PDB entry 3AT6 | X-ray diffraction, 2.35 A resolution | chains A and B

Chain A:
Protein: AlphaA-globin
From: Podocnemis unifilis
Reference sequence: E5RWQ0 (E5RWQ0_9SAUR); residues 1-141 here correspond to UniProt positions 2-142 (UniProt number = residue number + 1)
Amino-acid sequence (141 residues; numbered 1 to 141; the number before each row is that of its first residue):
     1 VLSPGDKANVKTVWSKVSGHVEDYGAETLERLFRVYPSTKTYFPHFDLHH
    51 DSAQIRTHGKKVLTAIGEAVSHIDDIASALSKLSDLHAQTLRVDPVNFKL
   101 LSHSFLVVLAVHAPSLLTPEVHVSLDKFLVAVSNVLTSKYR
Metal / ion sites: heme Fe near His-87 (its only coordinating residue here)
Ligand contacts: heme (HEM): Thr-39, Tyr-42, Phe-43, His-45, Phe-46, His-58, Lys-61, Val-62, Ala-65, Ile-66, Leu-83, Leu-86, His-87, Leu-91, Val-93, Asn-97, Phe-98, Leu-101, Val-132, Leu-136

Chain B:
Protein: Beta-globin
From: Podocnemis unifilis
Reference sequence: E5RWQ1 (E5RWQ1_9SAUR); residues 1-146 here correspond to UniProt positions 2-147 (UniProt number = residue number + 1)
Amino-acid sequence (146 residues; each row starts with the number of its first residue):
     1 SDFTQEERQFIVNLWGRVDVEQIGAEALARLLIVYPWTQRFFSSFGNLSS
    51 PSAILHNAKVHAHGKKVLTSFGEAVKNLDQIKQTFAQLSELHSDKLHVDP
   101 ENFKLLGNILIIVLAAHFGKDFTPASQAAWQKLVSAVAHALALRYH
Metal / ion sites: heme Fe near His-92 (its only coordinating residue here)
Ligand contacts: heme (HEM): Thr-38, Phe-41, Phe-42, Ser-44, Phe-45, His-63, Lys-66, Val-67, Ser-70, Phe-71, Phe-85, Leu-88, Leu-91, His-92, Leu-96, Val-98, Asn-102, Phe-103, Leu-106, Val-137, Leu-141

How chain A and chain B interact:
Residue-residue contacts (39):
  Glu-30(A) / Pro-124(B)
  Arg-31(A) / Phe-122(B)  hydrogen bond (side chain-backbone)
  Arg-31(A) / Thr-123(B)
  Arg-31(A) / Pro-124(B)
  Arg-31(A) / Gln-127(B)  hydrogen bond
  Arg-34(A) / Ala-125(B)
  Arg-34(A) / Ala-128(B)
  Val-35(A) / Pro-124(B)
  Val-35(A) / Gln-127(B)
  Val-35(A) / Ala-128(B)
  Val-35(A) / Gln-131(B)
  Tyr-36(A) / Gln-131(B)
  His-103(A) / Asn-108(B)
  His-103(A) / Ile-111(B)
  His-103(A) / Ile-112(B)
  Leu-106(A) / Ile-112(B)  hydrophobic
  Val-107(A) / Ile-111(B)  hydrophobic
  Val-107(A) / Ala-115(B)  hydrophobic
  Val-107(A) / Gln-127(B)
  Ala-110(A) / Ile-112(B)
  Ala-110(A) / Ala-115(B)
  Ala-110(A) / Ala-116(B)
  Val-111(A) / Ala-115(B)
  Val-111(A) / Gly-119(B)
  Val-111(A) / Lys-120(B)
  Pro-114(A) / Ala-116(B)
  Leu-117(A) / Arg-30(B)  hydrogen bond (backbone-side chain)
  Leu-117(A) / Ile-112(B)  hydrophobic
  Thr-118(A) / Arg-30(B)
  Pro-119(A) / Arg-30(B)
  Pro-119(A) / Ile-33(B)
  Glu-120(A) / Ile-33(B)
  Glu-120(A) / Pro-51(B)
  His-122(A) / Arg-30(B)  hydrogen bond
  His-122(A) / Val-34(B)
  His-122(A) / Ile-112(B)
  Val-123(A) / Ile-33(B)  hydrophobic
  Val-123(A) / Val-34(B)  hydrophobic
  Asp-126(A) / Tyr-35(B)  hydrogen bond
Interface residues without a listed pair, chain B (22 interface residues in all): Glu-26, Leu-55, Ile-109

Overview:
18 residues of chain A face 22 of chain B across their interface, with 5 hydrogen bonds. Among the polar pairs
are Arg-31(A)/Phe-122(B), Arg-31(A)/Gln-127(B) and Leu-117(A)/Arg-30(B). Ligands of chain A: heme. Chain B
binds heme.
Chain A is AlphaA-globin and chain B is Beta-globin, both from Podocnemis unifilis; the structure, Side-necked
turtle (Pleurodira, Chelonia, REPTILIA) hemoglobin: cDNA-derived primary structures and X-ray crystal
structures of Hb A, was determined by X-ray diffraction together with 3AT5 from the same study.
